Entry 6F3P (X-ray diffraction, 1.35 A resolution); this record covers chains A and C.

[Chain A (and C)]
Name: Adenosylhomocysteinase
From: Pseudomonas aeruginosa (strain ATCC 15692 / DSM 22644 / CIP 104116 / JCM 14847 / LMG 12228 / 1C / PRS 101 / PAO1)
Notes: EC 3.3.1.1; chain C of this document is another copy of the same molecule, construct and numbering; everything in this record applies to it too
Reference sequence: Q9I685 (SAHH_PSEAE); numbering as in UniProt (aligned over 1-469)
Amino-acid sequence (472 residues; numbered -2 to 469; the number before each row is that of its first residue; numbers below 1 keep their minus sign (Ser-2 is residue -2)):
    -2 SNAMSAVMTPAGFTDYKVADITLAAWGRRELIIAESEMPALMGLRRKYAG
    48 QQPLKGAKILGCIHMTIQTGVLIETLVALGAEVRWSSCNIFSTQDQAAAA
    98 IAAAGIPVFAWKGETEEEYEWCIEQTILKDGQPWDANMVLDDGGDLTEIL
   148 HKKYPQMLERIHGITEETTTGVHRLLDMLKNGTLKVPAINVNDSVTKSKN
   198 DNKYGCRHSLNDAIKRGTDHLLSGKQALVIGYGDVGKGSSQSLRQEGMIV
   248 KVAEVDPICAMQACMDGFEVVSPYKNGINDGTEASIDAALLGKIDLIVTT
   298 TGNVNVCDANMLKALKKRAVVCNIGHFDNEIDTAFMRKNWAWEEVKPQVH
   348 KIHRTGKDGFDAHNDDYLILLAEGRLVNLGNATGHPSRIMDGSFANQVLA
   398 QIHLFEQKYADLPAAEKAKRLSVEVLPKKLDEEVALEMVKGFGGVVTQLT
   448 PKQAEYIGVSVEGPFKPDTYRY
Unresolved in the structure: -2 to 9
Differences from the reference sequence: expression tag (-2 to 0)
Ion coordination: K+: Gln65, Thr380, His382
Residues lining bound ligands:
  - 3'-deoxyadenosine (3AD): Ile60, His61, Thr63, Gln65, Thr66, Asp139, Glu164, Thr165, Lys194, Asp198, His323, Leu373, Asn375, Leu376, Thr380, Gly381, His382, Met387, Phe391
  - NAD (nicotinamide-adenine-dinucleotide), molecule 1: Thr165, Thr166, Thr167, Asp198, Asn199, Cys203, Ile227, Gly228, Tyr229, Gly230, Asp231, Val232, Gly233, Ala250, Glu251, Val252, Asp253, Cys256, Thr297, Thr298, Gly299, Asn300, Val303, Ile321, Gly322, His323, Leu373, Asn375, His382
  - NAD, molecule 2: Leu446, Gln450, Ile454, Lys463, Tyr467
UniProt features mapped onto this chain:
  - binding site (substrate): Thr63, Asp139, Glu164, Lys194, Asp198
  - binding site (NAD(+)): Thr165 to Thr167, Asn199, Gly228 to Gly233, Glu251, Asn300, Ile321 to His323, Asn375
Reported in the primary citation:
  - K+ coordination: Gln65, Thr380, His382
  - binding site for 3'-deoxyadenosine: Gln65
  - mutagenesis - Q65A: decreased catalytic activity on K+ ions
  - mutagenesis - Q65A: decreased binding to adenosine

[Chain A / chain C interface]
Pairs across the interface - 69 pairs, chain A then chain C:
  Trp23(A) with Val342(C); Lys343(C)
  Arg26(A) with Glu340(C); Glu341(C), hydrogen bond (side chain-backbone); Val342(C), hydrogen bond (side chain-backbone)
  Ile29(A) with Ala359(C); His360(C)
  Ile30(A) with His217(C)
  Ser33(A) with Arg315(C); Tyr364(C)
  Glu34(A) with His217(C), salt bridge; Lys222(C), salt bridge
  Arg204(A) with Ser220(C), hydrogen bond; Gln242(C), hydrogen bond (side chain-backbone); Glu243(C); Gly244(C)
  His205(A) with Lys212(C), hydrogen bond (backbone-side chain); His217(C); Leu218(C)
  Asn208(A) with Lys212(C), hydrogen bond; Glu243(C), hydrogen bond
  Asp209(A) with Lys212(C)
  Lys212(A) with His205(C), hydrogen bond (side chain-backbone); Asn208(C), hydrogen bond; Asp209(C); Arg213(C), hydrogen bond (backbone-side chain)
  Arg213(A) with Lys212(C), hydrogen bond (side chain-backbone); Arg213(C); Asp216(C), salt bridge
  Asp216(A) with Arg213(C), salt bridge; Thr380(C), hydrogen bond; Pro383(C)
  His217(A) with Ile30(C); Glu34(C); His205(C)
  Leu218(A) with His205(C); Pro383(C); Arg385(C); Ile386(C), hydrophobic; Phe439(C), hydrophobic
  Ser220(A) with Arg204(C), hydrogen bond; Phe439(C)
  Gly221(A) with Phe439(C)
  Lys222(A) with Glu34(C), salt bridge; Arg385(C)
  Gln242(A) with Arg204(C), hydrogen bond (backbone-side chain); Gln242(C); Glu243(C), hydrogen bond
  Glu243(A) with Arg204(C); Asn208(C); Gln242(C), hydrogen bond
  Gly244(A) with Arg204(C)
  Arg315(A) with Ser33(C)
  Glu340(A) with Arg26(C)
  Glu341(A) with Arg26(C), hydrogen bond (backbone-side chain)
  Val342(A) with Trp23(C); Arg26(C), hydrogen bond (backbone-side chain)
  Lys343(A) with Trp23(C)
  Ala359(A) with Ile29(C)
  His360(A) with Ile29(C)
  Tyr364(A) with Ser33(C)
  Thr380(A) with Asp216(C), hydrogen bond
  Pro383(A) with Asp216(C); Leu218(C)
  Arg385(A) with Lys222(C)
  Ile386(A) with Leu218(C), hydrophobic
  Phe439(A) with Leu218(C), hydrophobic; Ser220(C); Gly221(C)
Other interface residues (no listed pair), chain A (38 interface residues in all): Glu27, Leu219, Lys348, Ser384
Other interface residues (no listed pair), chain C (38 interface residues in all): Glu27, Leu219, Lys348, Ser384

[Summary]
The chain A/chain C interface involves 38 residues from each chain; the contacts include 19 hydrogen bonds and
5 salt bridges. Polar contacts include Glu34(A)-His217(C), Glu34(A)-Lys222(C) and Arg213(A)-Asp216(C). Ligands
of chain A: NAD and 3'-deoxyadenosine. The paper reports a binding site for 3'-deoxyadenosine at Gln65(A);
Q65A of chain A reduces catalytic activity on K+ ions.
Both chains are Adenosylhomocysteinase (Pseudomonas aeruginosa (strain ATCC 15692 / DSM 22644 / CIP 104116 /
JCM 14847 / LMG 12228 / 1C / PRS 101 / PAO1)). Entry 6F3P (Crystal structure of S-adenosyl-L-homocysteine
hydrolase from Pseudomonas aeruginosa in complex with 3'-deoxyadenosine and K+ cation) was determined by X-ray
diffraction, deposited together with 6F3M, 6F3N, 6F3O and 6F3Q.
